9II2 - chains R and A of the 6 polymer chains in the assembly; structure by electron microscopy, 3.70 A resolution.

# Chain R
Name: Metabotropic glutamate receptor 3
From: Homo sapiens
Reference sequence: Q14832 (GRM3_HUMAN); numbering as in UniProt (aligned over 1-879)
Sequence (879 residues; numbered 1 to 879; the number before each row is that of its first residue):
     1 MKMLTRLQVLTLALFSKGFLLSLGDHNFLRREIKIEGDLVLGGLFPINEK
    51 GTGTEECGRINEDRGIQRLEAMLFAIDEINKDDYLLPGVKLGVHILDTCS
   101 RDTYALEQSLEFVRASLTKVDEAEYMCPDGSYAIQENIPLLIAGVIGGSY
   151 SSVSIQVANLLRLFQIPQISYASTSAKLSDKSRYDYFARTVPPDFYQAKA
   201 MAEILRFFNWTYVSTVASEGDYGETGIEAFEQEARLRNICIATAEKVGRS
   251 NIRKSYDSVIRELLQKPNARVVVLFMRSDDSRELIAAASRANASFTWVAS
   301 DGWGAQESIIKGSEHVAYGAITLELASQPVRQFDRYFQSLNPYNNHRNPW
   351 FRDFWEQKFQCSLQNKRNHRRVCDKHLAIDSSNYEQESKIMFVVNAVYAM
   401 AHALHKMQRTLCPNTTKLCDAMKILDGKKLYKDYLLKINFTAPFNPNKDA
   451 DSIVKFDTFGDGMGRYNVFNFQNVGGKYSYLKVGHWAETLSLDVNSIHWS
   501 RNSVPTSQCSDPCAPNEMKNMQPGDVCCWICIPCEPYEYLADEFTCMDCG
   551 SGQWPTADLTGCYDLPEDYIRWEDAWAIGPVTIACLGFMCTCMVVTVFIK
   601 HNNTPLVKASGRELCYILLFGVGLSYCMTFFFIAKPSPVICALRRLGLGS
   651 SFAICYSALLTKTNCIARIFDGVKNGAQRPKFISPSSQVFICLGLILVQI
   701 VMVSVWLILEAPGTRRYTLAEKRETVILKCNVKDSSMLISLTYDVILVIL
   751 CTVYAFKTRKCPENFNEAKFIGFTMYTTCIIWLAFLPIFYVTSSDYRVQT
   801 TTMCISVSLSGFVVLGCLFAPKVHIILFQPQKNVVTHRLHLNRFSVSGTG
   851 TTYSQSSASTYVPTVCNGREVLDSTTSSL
Not modelled in the structure: 1-29, 50-56, 122-127, 838-854, 865-879
Modified / non-standard residues: Ser856, Ser857, Ser859 (phosphoserine; SEP); Thr860 (phosphothreonine; TPO)
Swiss-Prot annotation at these positions:
  - binding site (L-glutamate): Ser151, Ala172 to Thr174, Tyr222, Asp301, Lys389
  - glycosylation (N-linked (GlcNAc...) asparagine): Asn209, Asn292, Asn414, Asn439
Cystine bridges: Cys57-Cys99, Cys361-Cys373, Cys412-Cys419, Cys509-Cys528, Cys513-Cys531, Cys549-Cys562, Cys641-Cys730
Covalent attachments: N-acetylglucosamine (NAG) linked to Asn209
Small-molecule neighbours: glutamic acid (GLU): Arg64, Arg68, Ser149, Tyr150, Ser151, Ala172, Ser173, Thr174, Tyr222, Asp301, Gly302, Lys389

# Chain A
Name: Beta-arrestin-1
From: Homo sapiens
Reference sequence: P49407 (ARRB1_HUMAN); residues 1-418 here = UniProt positions 1-418
Sequence (418 residues; row label = number of the first residue in the row):
     1 MGDKGTRVFKKASPNGKLTVYLGKRDFVDHIDLVDPVDGVVLVDPEYLKE
    51 RRVYVTLTVAFRYGREDLDVLGLTFRKDLFVANVQSFPPAPEDKKPLTRL
   101 QERLIKKLGEHAYPFTFEIPPNLPSSVTLQPGPEDTGKALGVDYEVKAFV
   151 AENLEEKIHKRNSVRLVIEKVQYAPERPGPQPTAETTRQFLMSDKPLHLE
   201 ASLDKEIYYHGEPISVNVHVTNNTNKTVKKIKISVRQYADIVLFNTAQYK
   251 VPVAMEEADDTVAPSSTFSKVYTLTPFLANNREKRGLALDGKLKHEDTNL
   301 ASSTLLREGANREILGIIVSYKVKVKLVVSRGGLLGDLASSDVAVELPFT
   351 LMHPKPKEEPPHREVPENETPVDTNLIELDTNDDDIVFEDFARQRLKGMK
   401 DDKEEEEDGTGSPQLNNR
Not modelled in the structure: 1-4, 90-93, 310-311, 330-340, 369-418
Sequence notes: conflict Val59 (Cys in P49407), Ser125 (Cys in P49407), Leu140 (Cys in P49407), Val150 (Cys in P49407), Glu169 (Arg in P49407), Val242 (Cys in P49407), Val251 (Cys in P49407), Ser269 (Cys in P49407)
Swiss-Prot annotation at these positions:
  - motif: Asp385 to Arg395 ([DE]-X(1,2)-F-X-X-[FL]-X-X-X-R motif)
  - binding site (1D-myo-inositol hexakisphosphate): Lys250, Met255, Lys324, Lys326
  - modified residue: Tyr47 (Phosphotyrosine), Ser412 (Phosphoserine)
  - mutagenesis: Phe388 (F388A: Abolishes interaction with AP2B1), Asp390 (D390P: Abolishes interaction with AP2B1), Arg393 (R393A: Abolishes interaction with AP2B1)

# Interface between chain R and chain A
Contacting residue pairs (55):
  Lys608(R) with Leu71(A)
  Ile669(R) with Arg65(A); Asp67(A); Ala247(A), hydrophobic
  Phe670(R) with Gln248(A); Lys250(A)
  Asp671(R) with Lys250(A), salt bridge
  Gly672(R) with Lys250(A)
  Val673(R) with Tyr249(A), hydrophobic; Lys250(A), hydrogen bond (backbone-backbone); Pro252(A)
  Lys674(R) with Pro252(A)
  Asn675(R) with Arg236(A), hydrogen bond; Met255(A)
  Ala677(R) with Lys284(A)
  Gln678(R) with Glu283(A); Lys284(A)
  Arg679(R) with Glu66(A), salt bridge; Arg285(A)
  Lys681(R) with Arg65(A); Glu66(A)
  Pro762(R) with Asn245(A)
  Glu763(R) with Asn245(A), hydrogen bond (backbone-backbone)
  Phe765(R) with Asn245(A)
  Val834(R) with Phe244(A)
  Val835(R) with Thr74(A); Phe75(A), hydrophobic; Arg76(A); Phe244(A)
  Thr836(R) with Arg76(A)
  His837(R) with Arg76(A); Lys77(A)
  Gln855(R) with Ala12(A); Ser13(A); Pro14(A)
  Ser857(R) with Lys10(A); Lys11(A); Arg25(A); Lys294(A)
  Ala858(R) with Phe9(A); Lys10(A), hydrogen bond (backbone-backbone)
  Ser859(R) with Arg7(A); Val8(A)
  Thr860(R) with Arg7(A); Val8(A), hydrogen bond (backbone-backbone); Tyr21(A); Lys107(A)
  Tyr861(R) with Gly5(A); Thr6(A); Lys107(A), hydrogen bond (backbone-side chain)
  Val862(R) with Thr6(A), hydrogen bond (backbone-side chain); Val8(A), hydrophobic; Leu104(A), hydrophobic
  Pro863(R) with Lys107(A)
  Thr864(R) with Arg103(A), hydrogen bond (backbone-side chain)
Interface residues without a listed pair, chain R (34 interface residues in all): Pro605, Ala609, Phe682, Ser684, Cys761, Ser856
Interface residues without a listed pair, chain A (41 interface residues in all): Gly72, Leu73, Pro133, Thr246, Val251

# Summary
34 residues of chain R face 41 of chain A across their interface; the contacts include 8 hydrogen bonds and 2
salt bridges. Among the polar pairs are Asp671(R)-Lys250(A), Arg679(R)-Glu66(A) and Asn675(R)-Arg236(A). Chain
R binds glutamic acid. N-acetylglucosamine is covalently linked to Asn209(R).
Chain R is Metabotropic glutamate receptor 3 and chain A is Beta-arrestin-1, both from Homo sapiens; the
structure, Cryo-EM Structure of the 2:2 Complex of mGlu3 and beta-arrestin1, was determined by electron
microscopy, deposited together with 9II3.
